Entry 9IHE (electron microscopy, 2.95 A resolution); this record covers chains H and I of the 14 polymer chains in the assembly.

== Chain H ==
Molecule: Histone H2B 1.1
From: Xenopus laevis
UniProtKB: P02281 (H2B11_XENLA); residues 26-121 here correspond to UniProt positions 30-125 (UniProt number = residue number + 4)
Sequence (96 residues; each row starts with the number of its first residue):
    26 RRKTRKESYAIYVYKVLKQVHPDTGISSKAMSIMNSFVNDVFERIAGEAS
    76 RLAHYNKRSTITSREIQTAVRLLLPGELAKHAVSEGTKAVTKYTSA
Disordered / not traced: 26-27
Sequence notes: conflict Thr29 (Ser33 in P02281)
Swiss-Prot annotation at these positions:
  - glycosylation: Ser109 (O-linked (GlcNAc) serine)
  - cross-link: Lys117 (Glycyl lysine isopeptide (Lys-Gly) (interchain with G-Cter in ubiquitin))

== Chain I ==
Molecule: Widom-601 DNA
Sequence (147 nucleotides; row label = number of the first residue in the row; numbers below 1 keep their minus sign (DA-73 is residue -73)):
   -73 ATCGGATGTATATATCTGACACGTGCCTGGAGACTAGGGAGTAATCCCCT
   -23 TGGCGGTTAAAACGCGGGGGACAGCGCGTACGTGCGTTTAAGCGGTGCTA
    27 GAGCTGTCTACGACCAATTGAGCGGCCTCGGCACCGGGATTCTCGAT
Disordered / not traced: -73, 73

== Interface between chain H and chain I ==
Contacting residue pairs (13):
  Lys28(H) with DG51(I), phosphate contact
  Thr29(H) with DG50(I), sugar contact
  Arg30(H) with DG48(I), base contact; DC49(I), sugar contact; DG50(I), phosphate contact
  Lys31(H) with DC49(I), phosphate contact; DG50(I), hydrogen bond to the phosphate
  Glu32(H) with DC49(I), phosphate contact
  Ser33(H) with DC49(I), phosphate contact
  Ile36(H) with DG48(I), phosphate contact; DC49(I), phosphate contact
  Tyr37(H) with DG48(I), hydrogen bond to the phosphate
  Lys40(H) with DG48(I), salt bridge to the phosphate

== In short ==
The interface between chain H and chain I involves 9 residues on one side and 4 on the other, with 2 hydrogen
bonds and 1 salt bridge. Polar pairs include Lys31(H)-DG50(I), Tyr37(H)-DG48(I) and Lys40(H)-DG48(I).
Here chain H is Histone H2B 1.1 (Xenopus laevis) and chain I is Widom-601 DNA. Entry 9IHE (Nucleosome core
particle bound by two molecules of DTT-reduced native monomeric myeloperoxidase) was determined by electron
microscopy (same publication as 9GEN, 9GEO, 9GEP, 9GEQ, 9GER, 9IHD and 9IHF).
